3LU9 - chains B and C of the 3 polymer chains in the assembly; structure by X-ray diffraction, 1.80 A resolution.

[Chain B]
Name: Prothrombin
Organism: Homo sapiens
Notes: EC 3.4.21.5
UniProtKB: P00734 (THRB_HUMAN); the construct lacks a stretch of the UniProt sequence and is renumbered around it, so the offset changes along the chain: 16-36 = UniProt 364-384; 37-60 = UniProt 386-409; 61-77 = UniProt 419-435; 78-97 = UniProt 437-456; 7 more segments
Chain sequence (259 residues; row label = number of the first residue in the row; note: 3 numbers in that range are skipped by the numbering (no residue carries them; nothing is unmodelled there); a row labelled like 60A-60I holds insertion residues (60A, then the next letters in order)):
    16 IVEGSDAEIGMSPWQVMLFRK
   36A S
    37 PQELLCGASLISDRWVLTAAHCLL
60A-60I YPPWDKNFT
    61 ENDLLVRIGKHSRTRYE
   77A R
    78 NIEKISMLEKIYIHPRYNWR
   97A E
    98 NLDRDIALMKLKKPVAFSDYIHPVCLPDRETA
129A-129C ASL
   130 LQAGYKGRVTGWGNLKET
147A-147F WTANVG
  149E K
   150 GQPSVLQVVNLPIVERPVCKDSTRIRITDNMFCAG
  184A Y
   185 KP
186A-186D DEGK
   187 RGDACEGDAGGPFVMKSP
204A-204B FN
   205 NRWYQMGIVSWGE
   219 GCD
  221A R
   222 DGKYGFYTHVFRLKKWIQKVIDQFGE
Unresolved in the structure: 147A-147F, 246-247
Differences from the reference sequence: engineered mutation Ala-195 (Ser568 in P00734)
Cystine bridges: Cys-42/Cys-58, Cys-168/Cys-182, Cys-191/Cys-220
Glycans and other covalent adducts: N-acetylglucosamine (NAG) linked to Asn-60G
Metal / ion sites: Na+: Arg-221A, Lys-224
Swiss-Prot annotation at these positions:
  - region: Ala-183 to Val-200 (High affinity receptor-binding region which is also known as the TP508 peptide)
  - active site (Charge relay system): His-57, Asp-102
  - glycosylation: Asn-60G (N-linked (GlcNAc...) (complex) asparagine)
From the paper describing this entry:
  - catalytic residues: His-57 (citing earlier work)
  - catalytic residues: Gly-193
  - mutagenesis - S195A: abolished catalytic activity (proposed by the authors, not directly observed)
  - mutagenesis - E192Q: unchanged catalytic activity with Proteinase-activated receptor 1 (chain C) (citing earlier work)

[Chain C]
Name: Proteinase-activated receptor 1
Organism: Homo sapiens
UniProtKB: P25116 (PAR1_HUMAN); residues 33-57 here = UniProt positions 33-57
Chain sequence (25 residues; row label = number of the first residue in the row):
    33 ATNATLDPRSFLLRNPNDKYEPFWE
Swiss-Prot annotation at these positions:
  - site (Cleavage): Arg-41, Ser-42, Phe-55, Trp-56
  - glycosylation: Asn-35 (N-linked (GlcNAc...) asparagine)
  - mutagenesis: Phe-55 to Trp-56 (Abolishes cleavage by CTSG but not by thrombin)
From the paper describing this entry:
  - contacts within the chain: Thr-34/Thr-37 (water-mediated contact), Asn-35/Leu-38 (backbone contact), Ala-36/Asp-39 (water-mediated contact), Leu-38/Asp-39 (water-mediated contact), Arg-46/Asn-49 (backbone contact), Arg-46/Asp-50 (backbone contact), Leu-45/Tyr-52
  - conformationally variable residues (order/disorder transition): Leu-44 to Pro-48
  - mutagenesis - L38A, D39A, P40A: decreased catalytic activity with Prothrombin (chain B) (citing earlier work)

[How chain B and chain C interact]
Pairs across the interface - 78 pairs, chain B then chain C:
  Phe-34(B) / Tyr-52(C)  hydrophobic
  Phe-34(B) / Phe-55(C)  hydrophobic
  Arg-35(B) / Leu-44(C)
  Pro-37(B) / Arg-46(C)
  Gln-38(B) / Arg-46(C)  hydrogen bond (backbone-side chain)
  Gln-38(B) / Tyr-52(C)  hydrogen bond (side chain-backbone)
  Glu-39(B) / Leu-44(C)
  Glu-39(B) / Leu-45(C)  hydrogen bond (side chain-backbone)
  Leu-40(B) / Leu-44(C)
  Leu-40(B) / Tyr-52(C)
  Leu-41(B) / Ser-42(C)  hydrogen bond (backbone-side chain)
  Leu-41(B) / Leu-44(C)  hydrophobic
  Cys-42(B) / Ser-42(C)  hydrogen bond
  His-57(B) / Pro-40(C)
  His-57(B) / Arg-41(C)  hydrogen bond (side chain-backbone)
  His-57(B) / Ser-42(C)  hydrogen bond (side chain-backbone)
  Tyr-60A(B) / Pro-40(C)
  Trp-60D(B) / Pro-40(C)
  Trp-60D(B) / Ser-42(C)
  Leu-65(B) / Phe-55(C)  hydrophobic
  Arg-67(B) / Tyr-52(C)
  Arg-67(B) / Phe-55(C)
  Arg-73(B) / Leu-45(C)
  Arg-73(B) / Asn-47(C)
  Arg-73(B) / Pro-48(C)
  Arg-73(B) / Tyr-52(C)  hydrogen bond
  Thr-74(B) / Lys-51(C)
  Thr-74(B) / Tyr-52(C)
  Thr-74(B) / Glu-53(C)  hydrogen bond (backbone-backbone)
  Arg-75(B) / Glu-53(C)  salt bridge
  Tyr-76(B) / Glu-53(C)  hydrogen bond (backbone-side chain)
  Tyr-76(B) / Pro-54(C)
  Tyr-76(B) / Phe-55(C)  hydrophobic
  Ile-82(B) / Phe-55(C)  hydrophobic
  Ile-82(B) / Trp-56(C)
  Glu-97A(B) / Asn-35(C)
  Asn-98(B) / Asn-35(C)
  Asn-98(B) / Leu-38(C)
  Leu-99(B) / Leu-38(C)  hydrophobic
  Leu-99(B) / Pro-40(C)  hydrophobic
  Asn-143(B) / Phe-43(C)
  Thr-147(B) / Phe-43(C)
  Lys-149E(B) / Asn-47(C)  hydrogen bond
  Gln-151(B) / Leu-45(C)
  Gln-151(B) / Asn-47(C)
  Arg-173(B) / Ala-33(C)
  Arg-173(B) / Thr-34(C)
  Ile-174(B) / Thr-34(C)
  Ile-174(B) / Asn-35(C)
  Ile-174(B) / Leu-38(C)  hydrophobic
  Asp-189(B) / Arg-41(C)  salt bridge
  Ala-190(B) / Arg-41(C)  hydrogen bond (backbone-side chain)
  Cys-191(B) / Arg-41(C)
  Glu-192(B) / Asp-39(C)
  Glu-192(B) / Pro-40(C)
  Glu-192(B) / Arg-41(C)
  Glu-192(B) / Phe-43(C)
  Gly-193(B) / Arg-41(C)  hydrogen bond (backbone-backbone)
  Gly-193(B) / Ser-42(C)  hydrogen bond (backbone-side chain)
  Gly-193(B) / Phe-43(C)
  Asp-194(B) / Arg-41(C)  hydrogen bond (backbone-backbone)
  Ala-195(B) / Arg-41(C)  hydrogen bond (backbone-backbone)
  Ala-195(B) / Ser-42(C)
  Ser-214(B) / Pro-40(C)
  Ser-214(B) / Arg-41(C)  hydrogen bond (backbone-backbone)
  Trp-215(B) / Leu-38(C)  hydrophobic
  Trp-215(B) / Asp-39(C)
  Trp-215(B) / Arg-41(C)
  Gly-216(B) / Thr-37(C)
  Gly-216(B) / Leu-38(C)
  Gly-216(B) / Asp-39(C)  hydrogen bond (backbone-backbone)
  Gly-216(B) / Arg-41(C)
  Glu-217(B) / Thr-37(C)  hydrogen bond
  Glu-217(B) / Asp-39(C)
  Gly-219(B) / Asp-39(C)  hydrogen bond (backbone-side chain)
  Gly-219(B) / Arg-41(C)  hydrogen bond (backbone-side chain)
  Cys-220(B) / Arg-41(C)
  Gly-226(B) / Arg-41(C)
Interface residues without a listed pair, chain B (47 interface residues in all): Cys-58, Lys-60F, Met-84, Gly-150, Arg-175, Val-213
Interface residues without a listed pair, chain C (22 interface residues in all): Asp-50
From the paper, about this interface:
  - specific contacts: Gln-38(B)/Arg-46(C), Leu-41(B)/Ser-42(C), His-57(B)/Pro-40(C) (hydrophobic contact), Tyr-60A(B)/Pro-40(C) (hydrophobic contact), Lys-60F(B)/Ser-42(C), Arg-67(B)/Phe-55(C), Arg-75(B)/Glu-53(C), Leu-99(B)/Leu-38(C), Leu-99(B)/Pro-40(C) (hydrophobic contact), Lys-149E(B)/Asn-47(C) (hydrogen bond), Ile-174(B)/Leu-38(C), Asp-189(B)/Arg-41(C), Trp-215(B)/Leu-38(C), Gly-219(B)/Asp-39(C) (hydrogen bond), Thr-34(C)/Arg-173(B) (backbone contact), Thr-37(C)/Glu-217(B), Thr-37(C)/Gly-219(B), Asp-39(C)/Gly-216(B) (backbone contact), Arg-41(C)/Phe-227(B), Arg-41(C)/Ala-190(B) (hydrogen bond), Arg-41(C)/Gly-219(B) (hydrogen bond), Arg-41(C)/Ser-214(B), Arg-41(C)/Ala-195(B) (backbone contact), Arg-41(C)/Gly-193(B) (backbone contact), Arg-41(C)/Asp-194(B), Phe-43(C)/Glu-192(B), Tyr-52(C)/Arg-73(B), Tyr-52(C)/Gln-38(B), Glu-53(C)/Tyr-76(B), Glu-53(C)/Thr-74(B) (backbone contact), Glu-53(C)/Arg-67(B)
  - interface residues, chain C: Pro-40(C)

[Overview]
The interface between chain B and chain C involves 47 residues on one side and 22 on the other, with 21
hydrogen bonds and 2 salt bridges. Among the polar pairs are Arg-75(B)/Glu-53(C), Asp-189(B)/Arg-41(C) and
Gln-38(B)/Arg-46(C). The authors report contacts between Gln-38(B) and Arg-46(C), Leu-41(B) and Ser-42(C) and
Lys-60F(B) and Ser-42(C) among others; hydrophobic contacts between His-57(B) and Pro-40(C), Tyr-60A(B) and
Pro-40(C) and Leu-99(B) and Pro-40(C); hydrogen bonds between Lys-149E(B) and Asn-47(C), Gly-219(B) and
Asp-39(C) and Arg-41(C) and Ala-190(B) among others. From the paper: catalytic residues His-57(B) and
Gly-193(B); L38A, D39A and P40A of chain C reduce catalytic activity with Prothrombin (chain B); 5
substitutions were tested in all.
Chain B is Prothrombin and chain C is Proteinase-activated receptor 1, both from Homo sapiens; the structure,
Crystal structure of human thrombin mutant S195A in complex with the extracellular fragment of human PAR1, was
determined by X-ray diffraction.
